PDB entry 3U6P | X-ray diffraction, 1.60 A resolution | chains A and B of the 3 polymer chains in the assembly

# Chain A
Protein: Formamidopyrimidine-DNA glycosylase
From: Geobacillus stearothermophilus
Notes: EC 3.2.2.23
Reference sequence: P84131 (P84131_GEOSE); residues 2-274 here = UniProt positions 2-274
Sequence (273 residues; row label = number of the first residue in the row):
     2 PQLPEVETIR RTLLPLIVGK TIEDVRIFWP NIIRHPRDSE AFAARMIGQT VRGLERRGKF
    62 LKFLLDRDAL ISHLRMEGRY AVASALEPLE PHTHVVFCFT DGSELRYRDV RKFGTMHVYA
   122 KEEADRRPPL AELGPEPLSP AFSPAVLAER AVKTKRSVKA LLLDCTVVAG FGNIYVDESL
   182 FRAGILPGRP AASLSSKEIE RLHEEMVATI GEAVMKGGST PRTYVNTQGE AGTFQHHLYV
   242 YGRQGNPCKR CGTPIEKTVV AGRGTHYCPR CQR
Unresolved in the structure: 217-237
Differences from the reference sequence: engineered mutation Cys166 (Gln in P84131), Pro222 (Val in P84131)
Ion coordination: Zn2+: Cys249, Cys252, Cys269, Cys272
From the paper describing this entry:
  - binding site for the 16-nt DNA strand: Phe114
  - conformationally variable residues (order/disorder transition): Lys217 to His237

# Chain B
Molecule: 16-nt DNA strand
Sequence (16 nucleotides; numbered 1 to 16; the number before each row is that of its first residue):
     1 AGGTAGATCC CGACGC
Unresolved in the structure: 1, 15-16

# How chain A and chain B interact
Pairs across the interface - 15 pairs, chain A then chain B:
  Trp30(A) with DC10(B), hydrogen bond to the phosphate
  Asn32(A) with DC10(B), hydrogen bond to the phosphate
  Val111(A) with DC11(B), sugar contact; DG12(B), sugar contact
  Arg112(A) with DC10(B), sugar contact; DC11(B), hydrogen bond to the base; DG12(B), hydrogen bond to the sugar
  Lys113(A) with DC10(B), phosphate contact; DC11(B), salt bridge to the phosphate
  Phe114(A) with DC9(B), base contact; DC10(B), sugar contact
  Thr155(A) with DT4(B), hydrogen bond to the phosphate
  Lys156(A) with DT4(B), hydrogen bond to the phosphate
  Arg157(A) with DT4(B), salt bridge to the phosphate; DA5(B), phosphate contact
Also at the interface, not in a pair above, chain A (11 interface residues in all): His93, Lys154

# In short
The interface between chain A and chain B involves 11 residues on one side and 6 on the other, with 6 hydrogen
bonds and 2 salt bridges. Among the polar pairs are Arg112(A)-DC11(B), Arg112(A)-DG12(B) and Trp30(A)-DC10(B).
From the paper: a binding site for the 16-nt DNA strand at Phe114(A); conformational variability at Lys217(A).
Here chain A is Formamidopyrimidine-DNA glycosylase (Geobacillus stearothermophilus) and chain B is a 16-nt
DNA strand. Entry 3U6P (MutM set 1 GpG) was determined by X-ray diffraction together with 3U6D, 3U6E, 3U6L,
3U6M, 3U6O and 3U6S from the same study.
